Entry 8JXT (electron microscopy, 3.07 A resolution); this record covers chains C and E of the 5 polymer chains in the assembly.

[Chain C]
Molecule: Guanine nucleotide-binding protein G(I)/G(S)/G(T) subunit beta-1
Source organism: Homo sapiens
Reference sequence: P62873 (GBB1_HUMAN); numbering as in UniProt (aligned over 2-340)
Amino-acid sequence (345 residues; numbered -4 to 340; the number before each row is that of its first residue; numbers below 1 keep their minus sign (Met-4 is residue -4)):
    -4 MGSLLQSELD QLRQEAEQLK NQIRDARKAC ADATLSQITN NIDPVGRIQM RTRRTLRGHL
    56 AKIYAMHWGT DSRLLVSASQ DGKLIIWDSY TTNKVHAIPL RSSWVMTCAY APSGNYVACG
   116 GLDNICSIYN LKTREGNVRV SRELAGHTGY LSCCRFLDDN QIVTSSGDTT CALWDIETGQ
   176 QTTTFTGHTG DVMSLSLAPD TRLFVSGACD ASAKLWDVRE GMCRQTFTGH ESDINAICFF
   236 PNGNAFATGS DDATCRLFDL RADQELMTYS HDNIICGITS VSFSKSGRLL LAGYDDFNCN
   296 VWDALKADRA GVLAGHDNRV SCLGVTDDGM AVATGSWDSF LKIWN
Disordered / not traced: -4 to 3
Construct notes: initiating methionine (-4); expression tag (-3 to 1)
UniProt features mapped onto this chain:
  - modified residue: Ser2 (N-acetylserine), His266 (Phosphohistidine)
  - natural variant: Leu30 (L30F: In MRD42; uncertain significance), Arg52 (R52G: In MRD42), Gly64 (G64V: In MRD42), Asp76 (D76E: In MRD42; D76G: In MRD42), Gly77 (G77S: In MRD42), Lys78 (K78R: In MRD42), Ile80 (I80N: In MRD42; I80T: In MRD42), His91 (H91R: In MRD42; uncertain significance), Ala92 (A92T: In MRD42), Pro94 (P94S: In MRD42), Leu95 (L95P: In MRD42), Arg96 (R96L: In MRD42), 5 further natural variant entries in UniProt

[Chain E]
Molecule: scFv16
Source organism: Homo sapiens
Notes: antibody fragment or engineered binder
Amino-acid sequence (247 residues; numbered 2 to 248; the number before each row is that of its first residue):
     2 VQLVESGGGL VQPGGSRKLS CSASGFAFSS FGMHWVRQAP EKGLEWVAYI SSGSGTIYYA
    62 DTVKGRFTIS RDDPKNTLFL QMTSLRSEDT AMYYCVRSIY YYGSSPFDFW GQGTTLTVSA
   122 GGGGSGGGGS GGGGSADIVM TQATSSVPVT PGESVSISCR SSKSLLHSNG NTYLYWFLQR
   182 PGQSPQLLIY RMSNLASGVP DRFSGSGSGT AFTLTISRLE AEDVGVYYCM QHLEYPLTFG
   242 AGTKLEL
Disordered / not traced: 121-137
Disulfides: Cys160-Cys230

[Interface between chain C and chain E]
Residue-residue contacts (8):
  Arg68(C) - Tyr103(E)
  Leu69(C) - Tyr103(E)  hydrophobic
  Val90(C) - Tyr102(E)  hydrophobic
  Arg129(C) - Val2(E)
  Glu130(C) - Gly26(E)
  Glu130(C) - Phe27(E)
  Glu130(C) - Ala28(E)  hydrogen bond (backbone-backbone)
  Gly131(C) - Phe32(E)
Also at the interface, not in a pair above, chain C (8 interface residues in all): Asp83, His91
Also at the interface, not in a pair above, chain E (8 interface residues in all): Arg98

[In short]
Chain C and chain E each contribute 8 residues to their interface; the contacts include 1 hydrogen bond. Its
one hydrogen bond, Glu130(C)-Ala28(E), is backbone to backbone.
Here chain C is Guanine nucleotide-binding protein G(I)/G(S)/G(T) subunit beta-1 and chain E is scFv16, both
from Homo sapiens. Entry 8JXT (Histamine-bound H4R/Gi complex) was determined by electron microscopy,
deposited together with 8JXV, 8JXW and 8JXX.
